Entry 6ZQJ (electron microscopy, 4.20 A resolution (low resolution: residue-level contacts below are approximate; hydrogen-bond / salt-bridge calls are withheld)); this record covers chains B and H of the 9 polymer chains in the assembly.

== Chain B (and H) ==
Protein: prM
From: Spondweni virus
Notes: chain H of this document is another copy of the same molecule, construct and numbering; everything in this record applies to it too
UniProtKB: C8XPB6 (C8XPB6_9FLAV); residues 1-169 here correspond to UniProt positions 121-289 (UniProt number = residue number + 120)
Amino-acid sequence (169 residues; each row starts with the number of its first residue):
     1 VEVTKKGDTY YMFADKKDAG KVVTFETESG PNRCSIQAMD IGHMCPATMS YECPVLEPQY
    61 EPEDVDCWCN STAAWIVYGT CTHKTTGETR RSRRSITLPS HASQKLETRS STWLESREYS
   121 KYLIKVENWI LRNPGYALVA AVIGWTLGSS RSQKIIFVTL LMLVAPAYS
Disordered / not traced: 102-169
Disulfides: C34-C69, C45-C81, C53-C67
Glycans and other covalent adducts: N-acetylglucosamine (NAG) linked to N70

== How chain B and chain H interact ==
Residue-residue contacts (6):
  M39(B) - M39(H)
  H43(B) - E61(H)
  E61(B) - H43(H)
  E61(B) - H83(H)
  H83(B) - E61(H)
  R91(B) - E63(H)
Other interface residues (no listed pair), chain B (6 interface residues in all): E63
Other interface residues (no listed pair), chain H (8 interface residues in all): D64, K84, R91

== Overview ==
6 residues of chain B face 8 of chain H across their interface. N-acetylglucosamine is covalently linked to
N70(B).
Both chains are prM (Spondweni virus). Entry 6ZQJ (Cryo-EM structure of trimeric prME spike of Spondweni
virus) was determined by electron microscopy together with 6ZQI, 6ZQU, 6ZQV and 6ZQW from the same study.
